Entry 7ZB6 (X-ray diffraction, 2.12 A resolution); this record covers chains A and C.

Chain A (and C):
Molecule: 3C-like proteinase nsp5
From: Severe acute respiratory syndrome coronavirus 2
Notes: EC 3.4.22.69; chain C of this document is another copy of the same molecule, construct and numbering; everything in this record applies to it too
UniProt: P0DTD1 (R1AB_SARS2); residues 1-306 here correspond to UniProt positions 3264-3569 (UniProt number = residue number + 3263)
Amino-acid sequence (306 residues; numbered 1 to 306; the number before each row is that of its first residue):
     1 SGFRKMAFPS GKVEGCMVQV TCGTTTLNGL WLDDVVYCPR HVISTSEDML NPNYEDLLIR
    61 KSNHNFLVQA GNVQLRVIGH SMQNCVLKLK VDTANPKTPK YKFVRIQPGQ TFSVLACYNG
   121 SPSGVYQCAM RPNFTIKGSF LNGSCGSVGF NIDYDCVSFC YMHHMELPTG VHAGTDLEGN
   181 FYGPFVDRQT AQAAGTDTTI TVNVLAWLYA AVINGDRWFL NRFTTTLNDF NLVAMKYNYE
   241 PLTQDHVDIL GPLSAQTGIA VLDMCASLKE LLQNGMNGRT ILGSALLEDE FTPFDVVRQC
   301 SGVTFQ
Construct notes: engineered mutation S44 (Cys3307 in P0DTD1)
Curated features (UniProtKB/Swiss-Prot):
  - active site: H41 (For 3CL-PRO activity), C145 (Nucleophile)
  - site: Q306 (Cleavage)
  - cross-link (Glycyl lysine isopeptide (Lys-Gly)): K5 (interchain with G-Cter in ubiquitin), K90 (interchain with G-Cter in ubiquitin)
What the authors report for this chain:
  - catalytic residues: H41
  - conformationally variable residues: H41
  - mutagenesis - C145S: abolished catalytic activity
  - mutagenesis - C22S/C44S, C22S/K61A, C44S, C117S: decreased catalytic activity
  - self-association interface (contacts with another copy of this molecule); pairs are residue here / residue on that copy: E166-S1 (citing earlier work)
  - self-association interface (contacts with another copy of this molecule): C300 (proposed by the authors, not directly observed)
  - catalytic residues: C145 (citing earlier work)
  - mutagenesis - C44S: unchanged catalytic activity
  - mutagenesis - C22S/C44S/K61A: decreased catalytic activity on reductant

Interface between chain A and chain C:
Pairs across the interface (77; chain A residue first):
  S1(A) - G138(C)
  S1(A) - S139(C)
  S1(A) - F140(C)  hydrogen bond (backbone-backbone)
  S1(A) - E166(C)  hydrogen bond (backbone-side chain)
  S1(A) - H172(C)  hydrogen bond (backbone-side chain)
  G2(A) - G138(C)
  G2(A) - S139(C)
  F3(A) - G138(C)
  R4(A) - K5(C)
  R4(A) - Y126(C)
  R4(A) - Q127(C)  hydrogen bond (side chain-backbone)
  R4(A) - C128(C)
  R4(A) - K137(C)  hydrogen bond (side chain-backbone)
  R4(A) - S139(C)
  R4(A) - E290(C)  salt bridge
  K5(A) - R4(C)
  K5(A) - Y126(C)
  M6(A) - V125(C)
  M6(A) - Y126(C)  hydrophobic
  M6(A) - S139(C)
  A7(A) - G124(C)
  A7(A) - V125(C)  hydrogen bond (backbone-backbone)
  F8(A) - V125(C)
  P9(A) - S10(C)
  P9(A) - E14(C)
  P9(A) - P122(C)  hydrophobic
  P9(A) - S123(C)
  S10(A) - P9(C)
  S10(A) - S10(C)
  S10(A) - E14(C)  hydrogen bond (backbone-side chain)
  G11(A) - G11(C)
  G11(A) - E14(C)  hydrogen bond (backbone-side chain)
  E14(A) - P9(C)
  E14(A) - S10(C)  hydrogen bond (side chain-backbone)
  E14(A) - G11(C)  hydrogen bond (side chain-backbone)
  P122(A) - P9(C)  hydrophobic
  S123(A) - P9(C)
  G124(A) - A7(C)
  G124(A) - P9(C)
  V125(A) - M6(C)
  V125(A) - A7(C)  hydrogen bond (backbone-backbone)
  V125(A) - F8(C)
  V125(A) - V125(C)  hydrophobic
  Y126(A) - R4(C)
  Y126(A) - K5(C)
  Y126(A) - M6(C)  hydrophobic
  Q127(A) - R4(C)  hydrogen bond (backbone-side chain)
  C128(A) - R4(C)
  K137(A) - R4(C)  hydrogen bond (backbone-side chain)
  G138(A) - S1(C)
  G138(A) - G2(C)
  G138(A) - R4(C)
  S139(A) - S1(C)
  S139(A) - G2(C)  hydrogen bond (side chain-backbone)
  S139(A) - M6(C)
  S139(A) - Q299(C)  hydrogen bond
  F140(A) - S1(C)  hydrogen bond (backbone-backbone)
  L141(A) - S1(C)
  L141(A) - Q299(C)
  E166(A) - S1(C)  hydrogen bond
  G170(A) - S1(C)  hydrogen bond (backbone-side chain)
  H172(A) - S1(C)  hydrogen bond (side chain-backbone)
  N277(A) - M276(C)
  T280(A) - L286(C)
  E290(A) - R4(C)  salt bridge
  R298(A) - S123(C)
  Q299(A) - S139(C)  hydrogen bond
  Q299(A) - L141(C)
  C300(A) - L141(C)
  G302(A) - Y118(C)
  V303(A) - S123(C)  hydrogen bond (backbone-side chain)
  T304(A) - Y118(C)
  T304(A) - S121(C)
  T304(A) - P122(C)
  F305(A) - P122(C)  hydrogen bond (backbone-backbone)
  F305(A) - S123(C)
  Q306(A) - S121(C)
Interface residues without a listed pair, chain A (43 interface residues in all): K12, L115, S284, A285, L286
Interface residues without a listed pair, chain C (40 interface residues in all): F3, K12, L115, A116, G170, S284, A285, R298, S301

In short:
43 residues of chain A face 40 of chain C across their interface; the contacts include 22 hydrogen bonds and 2
salt bridges. Polar pairs include R4(A)-E290(C), S1(A)-E166(C) and S1(A)-H172(C). The paper reports catalytic
residues H41(A) and C145(A); C22S/C44S, C22S/K61A and C44S of chain A, among others, reduce catalytic
activity; 6 substitutions were tested in all.
Both chains are 3C-like proteinase nsp5 (Severe acute respiratory syndrome coronavirus 2). Entry 7ZB6 (Crystal
Structure of SARS-CoV-2 Main Protease (Mpro) variant C44S at 2.12 A resolution) was determined by X-ray
diffraction, deposited together with 7ZB7 and 7ZB8.
